7MC5 - chains A and M; structure by X-ray diffraction, 1.64 A resolution.

== Chain A ==
Protein: Proofreading exoribonuclease
Organism: Severe acute respiratory syndrome coronavirus 2
Notes: EC 3.1.13.-
UniProtKB: P0DTD1 (R1AB_SARS2); residues 3-289 here correspond to UniProt positions 5928-6214 (UniProt number = residue number + 5925)
Chain sequence (287 residues; each row starts with the number of its first residue):
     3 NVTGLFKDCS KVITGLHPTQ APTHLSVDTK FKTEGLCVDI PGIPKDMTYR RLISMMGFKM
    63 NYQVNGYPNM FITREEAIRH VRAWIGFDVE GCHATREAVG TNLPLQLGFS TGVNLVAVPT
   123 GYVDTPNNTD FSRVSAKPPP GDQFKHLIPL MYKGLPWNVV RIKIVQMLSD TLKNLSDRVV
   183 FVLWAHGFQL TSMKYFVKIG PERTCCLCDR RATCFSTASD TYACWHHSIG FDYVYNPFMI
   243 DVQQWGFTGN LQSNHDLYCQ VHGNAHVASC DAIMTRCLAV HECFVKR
Sequence notes: conflict Q191 (Glu6116 in P0DTD1)
Metal / ion sites: Zn2+ site 1: C207, C210, C226, H229; Zn2+ site 2: H257, C261, H264, C279
Swiss-Prot annotation at these positions:
  - active site: D90, E92, H268, D273
  - binding site (Mg(2+)): D90, E92, H268, D273
  - binding site (Zn(2+)): C207, C210, C226, H229, H257, C261, H264, C279
From the paper describing this entry:
  - catalytic residues: D90, E92, D273
  - catalytic residues: H268 (proposed by the authors, not directly observed)
  - conformationally variable residues (side-chain flip): D90, E92, H268
  - contacts within the chain: E92-Q108 (hydrogen bond)
  - binding site for l(+)-tartaric acid: K61 (from molecular simulation)
  - mutagenesis - K9A, K61A, K139A: decreased catalytic activity

== Chain M ==
Protein: Non-structural protein 10
Organism: Severe acute respiratory syndrome coronavirus 2
UniProtKB: P0DTD1 (R1AB_SARS2); residues 1-139 here correspond to UniProt positions 4254-4392 (UniProt number = residue number + 4253)
Chain sequence (140 residues; row label = number of the first residue in the row; numbering starts at 0):
     0 MAGNATEVPA NSTVLSFCAF AVDAAKAYKD YLASGGQPIT NCVKMLCTHT GTGQAITVTP
    60 EANMDQESFG GASCCLYCRC HIDHPNPKGF CDLKGKYVQI PTTCANDPVG FTLKNTVCTV
   120 CGMWKGYGCS CDQLREPMLQ
Unresolved in the structure: 0, 131-139
Sequence notes: initiating methionine (0)
Metal / ion sites: Zn2+ site 1: C74, C77, H83, C90; Zn2+ site 2: C117, C120, C128, C130
Swiss-Prot annotation at these positions:
  - binding site (Zn(2+)): C74, C77, H83, C90, C117, C120, C128, C130
  - site: Q139 (Cleavage)

== Chain A / chain M interface ==
Pairs across the interface (117; chain A residue first):
  N3(A) with V7(M); P8(M)
  V4(A) with A4(M), hydrophobic; E6(M); P8(M)
  T5(A) with A4(M); E6(M), hydrogen bond (backbone-backbone); V7(M); S11(M)
  L7(A) with E6(M); S15(M)
  F8(A) with T5(M), hydrogen bond (backbone-side chain); L14(M), hydrophobic; R78(M); C79(M); H80(M)
  K9(A) with A1(M), hydrogen bond (side chain-backbone); G2(M); N3(M); A4(M)
  D10(A) with G2(M); N3(M), hydrogen bond (backbone-backbone); T5(M)
  H19(A) with Y96(M)
  P20(A) with V42(M); G69(M); Y96(M)
  T21(A) with A71(M), hydrogen bond (backbone-backbone); K93(M); G94(M), hydrogen bond (backbone-backbone); K95(M); Y96(M)
  Q22(A) with A71(M); K93(M)
  A23(A) with V42(M); A71(M); S72(M)
  P24(A) with S72(M); R78(M), hydrogen bond (backbone-side chain)
  T25(A) with T5(M), hydrogen bond (side chain-backbone); E6(M); N40(M); V42(M); R78(M)
  H26(A) with N40(M), hydrogen bond (backbone-backbone); C41(M); V42(M)
  L27(A) with T5(M); E6(M); N40(M), hydrogen bond (backbone-side chain)
  V29(A) with V42(M), hydrophobic
  E36(A) with L45(M)
  L38(A) with K43(M); L45(M)
  C39(A) with V42(M), hydrophobic; K43(M), hydrogen bond (backbone-backbone); M44(M); L45(M), hydrogen bond (backbone-backbone)
  V40(A) with M44(M); L45(M), hydrophobic
  D41(A) with M44(M); T58(M); P59(M); Y96(M), hydrogen bond
  K47(A) with G94(M)
  Y51(A) with K93(M)
  I55(A) with H80(M)
  F60(A) with S15(M); A18(M), hydrophobic; F19(M), hydrophobic
  K61(A) with S11(M); T12(M); S15(M), hydrogen bond (backbone-side chain)
  M62(A) with S15(M); F19(M), hydrophobic
  N63(A) with T12(M), hydrogen bond
  Y64(A) with T12(M); F16(M)
  Q65(A) with S33(M)
  V66(A) with F16(M), hydrophobic; D29(M); Y30(M), hydrophobic; S33(M)
  N67(A) with S33(M), hydrogen bond (backbone-side chain)
  Y69(A) with F16(M), hydrophobic; K25(M); A26(M); D29(M), hydrogen bond
  V101(A) with A1(M), hydrophobic
  G102(A) with A1(M)
  D126(A) with H80(M), salt bridge
  T127(A) with K93(M), hydrogen bond (backbone-side chain)
  P128(A) with K93(M)
  N129(A) with G88(M); F89(M); K93(M), hydrogen bond (backbone-side chain)
  N130(A) with I81(M); D82(M); H83(M), hydrogen bond; G88(M), hydrogen bond (backbone-backbone)
  T131(A) with H80(M)
  L192(A) with F19(M)
  M195(A) with F19(M)
  K196(A) with A18(M), hydrogen bond (side chain-backbone); F19(M); I81(M)
  V199(A) with F19(M)
  K200(A) with F19(M); V21(M)
  I201(A) with F16(M), hydrophobic; F19(M), hydrogen bond (backbone-backbone); A20(M); V21(M), hydrogen bond (backbone-backbone)
  P203(A) with K25(M)
  F217(A) with V21(M), hydrophobic
  Y224(A) with V21(M)
  Y237(A) with V21(M), hydrophobic
Other interface residues (no listed pair), chain A (60 interface residues in all): C11, S28, T35, M57, G59, Y124, G202, R205
Other interface residues (no listed pair), chain M (47 interface residues in all): G70, C77
The authors on this interface:
  - specific contacts: K9(A)-A1(M) (hydrogen bond), K61(A)-S15(M) (backbone contact)
  - interface residues, chain M: F16(M), F19(M), Y96(M)

== Overview ==
60 residues of chain A face 47 of chain M across their interface, with 24 hydrogen bonds and 1 salt bridge.
Polar pairs include D126(A)-H80(M), F8(A)-T5(M) and K9(A)-A1(M). The paper describes a hydrogen bond between
K9(A) and A1(M); a backbone contact between K61(A) and S15(M). From the paper: catalytic residues D90(A),
E92(A) and D273(A) among others; K9A, K61A and K139A of chain A reduce catalytic activity.
Here chain A is Proofreading exoribonuclease and chain M is Non-structural protein 10, both from Severe acute
respiratory syndrome coronavirus 2. Entry 7MC5 (Crystal structure of the SARS-CoV-2 ExoN-nsp10 complex) was
determined by X-ray diffraction (same publication as 7MC6).
